PDB entry 1VFG | X-ray diffraction, 2.80 A resolution | chains C and A

Chain C:
Molecule: 75-nt RNA strand
Sequence (75 nucleotides; each row starts with the number of its first residue):
     1 GGCCAGGUAGCUCAGUUGGUAGAGCACUGGACUGAAAAUCCAGGUGUCGG
    51 CGGUUCGAUUCCGCCCCUGGCCACC
Unresolved in the structure: 8-48, 73-75

Chain A:
Molecule: poly A polymerase
Organism: Aquifex aeolicus
Notes: EC 2.7.7.19
Reference sequence: O66728 (O66728_AQUAE); residues 2-383 here correspond to UniProt positions 443-824 (UniProt number = residue number + 441)
Sequence (390 residues; numbered 1 to 390; the number before each row is that of its first residue):
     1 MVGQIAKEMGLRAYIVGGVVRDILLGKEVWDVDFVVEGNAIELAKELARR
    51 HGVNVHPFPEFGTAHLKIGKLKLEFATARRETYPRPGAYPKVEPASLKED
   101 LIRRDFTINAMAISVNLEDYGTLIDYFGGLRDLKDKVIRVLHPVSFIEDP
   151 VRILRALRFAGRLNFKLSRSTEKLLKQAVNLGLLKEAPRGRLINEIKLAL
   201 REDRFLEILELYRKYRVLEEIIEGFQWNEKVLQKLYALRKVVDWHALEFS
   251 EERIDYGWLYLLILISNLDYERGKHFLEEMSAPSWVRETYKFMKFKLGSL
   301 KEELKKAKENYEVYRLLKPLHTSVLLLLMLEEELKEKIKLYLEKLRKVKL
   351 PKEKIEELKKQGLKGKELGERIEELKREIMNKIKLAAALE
Unresolved in the structure: 83-91, 352-390
Differences from the reference sequence: initiating methionine (1); cloning artifact (384-390)
Residues lining bound ligands: AMP-CPP (APC; diphosphomethylphosphonic acid adenosyl ester): Gly-17, Gly-18, Arg-21, Asp-22, Lys-27, Asp-31, Asp-33, Arg-103, Arg-104, Asp-105, Asn-109, Asp-149, Val-151, Arg-152, Arg-155, Arg-158, Phe-159, Arg-162, Arg-191
Swiss-Prot annotation at these positions:
  - binding site (ATP): Gly-18 to Arg-21, Arg-104, Asp-105, Asn-109, Asp-149 to Arg-158, Arg-162, Arg-191
  - binding site (Mg(2+)): Asp-31, Asp-33

Chain C / chain A interface:
Residue-residue contacts - 9 pairs, chain C then chain A:
  G1(C) with Lys-72(A), sugar contact
  G2(C) with Ser-281(A), hydrogen bond to the base
  C3(C) with Ser-281(A), sugar contact; Pro-283(A), phosphate contact
  C4(C) with Ser-284(A), phosphate contact
  U55(C) with Lys-349(A), phosphate contact
  C61(C) with Leu-320(A), sugar contact
  C62(C) with His-321(A), phosphate contact
  C72(C) with Asn-194(A), hydrogen bond to the sugar
Interface residues without a listed pair, chain C (11 interface residues in all): A5, U54, G63
Interface residues without a listed pair, chain A (13 interface residues in all): Gly-190, Arg-201, Ala-282, Trp-285, Arg-287

Overview:
The interface between chain C and chain A involves 11 residues on one side and 13 on the other, with 2
hydrogen bonds. Polar pairs include G2(C)/Ser-281(A) and C72(C)/Asn-194(A). Bound to chain A: AMP-CPP.
Here chain C is a 75-nt RNA strand and chain A is poly A polymerase (Aquifex aeolicus). Entry 1VFG (Crystal
structure of tRNA nucleotidyltransferase complexed with a primer tRNA and an incoming ATP analog) was
determined by X-ray diffraction.
